Entry 2WGY (X-ray diffraction, 1.50 A resolution); this record covers chain A.

[Chain A]
Name: Cytochrome P450 130
Organism: Mycobacterium tuberculosis
Notes: EC 1.14.-.-
UniProtKB: Q11062 (CP130_MYCTU); residue numbers follow UniProt; this construct covers 2-405
Sequence (413 residues; each row starts with the number of its first residue; numbers below 1 keep their minus sign (Met-5 is residue -5)):
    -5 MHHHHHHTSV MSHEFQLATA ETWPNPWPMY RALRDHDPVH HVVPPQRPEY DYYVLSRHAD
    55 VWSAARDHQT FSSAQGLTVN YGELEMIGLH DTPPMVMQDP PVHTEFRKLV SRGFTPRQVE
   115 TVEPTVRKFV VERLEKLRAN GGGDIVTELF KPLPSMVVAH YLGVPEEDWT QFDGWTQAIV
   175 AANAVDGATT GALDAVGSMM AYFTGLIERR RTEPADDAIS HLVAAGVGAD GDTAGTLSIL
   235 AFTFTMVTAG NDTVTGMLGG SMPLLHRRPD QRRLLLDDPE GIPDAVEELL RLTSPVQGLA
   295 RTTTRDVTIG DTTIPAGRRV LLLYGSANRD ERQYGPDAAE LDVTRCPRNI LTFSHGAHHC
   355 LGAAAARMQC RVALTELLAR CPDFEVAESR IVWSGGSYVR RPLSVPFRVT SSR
Disordered / not traced: -5 to 4, 179-184, 405-407
Sequence notes: engineered mutation Ala243 (Gly in Q11062)
Ion coordination: heme Fe near Cys354 (its only coordinating residue here)
Small-molecule neighbours: heme (HEM): Leu71, Met89, Val90, His97, Arg101, Phe108, Tyr155, Phe236, Thr239, Met240, Ala243, Gly244, Thr247, Val248, Met251, Leu284, Pro289, Val290, Leu293, Arg295, Tyr318, Thr346, Phe347, Ser348, Ala351, His352, His353, Cys354, Leu355, Gly356, Ala359, Ala360, Gln363

[In short]
Bound to chain A: heme.
Chain A is Cytochrome P450 130 (Mycobacterium tuberculosis); the structure, Crystal structure of the G243A
mutant of CYP130 from M. tuberculosis, was determined by X-ray diffraction (same publication as 2WH8 and
2WHF).
